PDB entry 2J7X | X-ray diffraction, 2.10 A resolution | chains A and B

Chain A:
Protein: Estrogen receptor beta
From: Rattus norvegicus
Notes: fragment: ligand-binding domain, residues 255-509
UniProt: Q62986 (ESR2_RAT); residues 210-464 here correspond to UniProt positions 255-509 (UniProt number = residue number + 45)
Sequence (255 residues; each row starts with the number of its first residue):
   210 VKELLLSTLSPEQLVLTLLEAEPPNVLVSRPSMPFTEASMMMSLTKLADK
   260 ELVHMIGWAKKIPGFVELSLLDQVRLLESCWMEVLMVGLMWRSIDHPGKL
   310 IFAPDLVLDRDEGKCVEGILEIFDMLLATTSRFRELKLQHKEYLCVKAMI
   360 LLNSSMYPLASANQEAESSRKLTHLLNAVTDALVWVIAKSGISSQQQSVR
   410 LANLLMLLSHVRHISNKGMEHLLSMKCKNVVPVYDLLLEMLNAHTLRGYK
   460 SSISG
Unresolved in the structure: 210-216, 239-241, 369-374, 454-464
Small-molecule neighbours:
  - bicarbonate ion (BCT): Pro-233, Asn-234, Val-235, Leu-256, Glu-260, Arg-301, Phe-311, Ala-312, Pro-313
  - estradiol (EST): Met-250, Leu-253, Leu-256, Ala-257, Glu-260, Met-291, Leu-294, Met-295, Leu-298, Arg-301, Phe-311, Ile-328, Ile-331, Leu-335, Gly-427, His-430, Leu-431

Chain B:
Protein: Nuclear receptor coactivator 5
Notes: fragment: lxxll peptide, residues 338-354
UniProt: Q9HCD5 (NCOA5_HUMAN); residues 338-354 here = UniProt positions 338-354
Sequence (17 residues; each row starts with the number of its first residue):
   338 HPPAIQSLINLLADNRY
Unresolved in the structure: 338-341, 353-354
UniProt features mapped onto this chain:
  - motif: Leu-345 to Leu-349 (LXXLL motif)
  - mutagenesis: Ile-342 (I342A: Abolishes E2-inducible strong interaction with ESR1, but not basal interaction), Leu-348 to Leu-349 (Abolishes interaction with ESR1)

How chain A and chain B interact:
Pairs across the interface - 16 pairs, chain A then chain B:
  Ile-265(A) / Leu-345(B)  hydrophobic
  Ile-265(A) / Leu-348(B)  hydrophobic
  Ile-265(A) / Leu-349(B)  hydrophobic
  Lys-269(A) / Leu-348(B)  hydrogen bond (side chain-backbone)
  Lys-269(A) / Leu-349(B)  hydrogen bond (side chain-backbone)
  Lys-269(A) / Asp-351(B)  hydrogen bond (side chain-backbone)
  Gln-282(A) / Leu-349(B)
  Val-283(A) / Leu-345(B)  hydrophobic
  Val-283(A) / Leu-349(B)  hydrophobic
  Leu-286(A) / Leu-349(B)  hydrophobic
  Asp-444(A) / Ile-342(B)
  Leu-445(A) / Leu-345(B)
  Leu-445(A) / Leu-348(B)  hydrophobic
  Glu-448(A) / Ser-344(B)
  Glu-448(A) / Leu-345(B)  hydrogen bond (side chain-backbone)
  Met-449(A) / Leu-345(B)  hydrophobic
Interface residues without a listed pair, chain A (13 interface residues in all): Val-262, Phe-274, Leu-279, Glu-287
Interface residues without a listed pair, chain B (9 interface residues in all): Gln-343, Ile-346, Ala-350

Overview:
Chain A and chain B form an interface of 13 and 9 residues respectively, with 4 hydrogen bonds. Among the
polar pairs are Lys-269(A)/Leu-348(B), Lys-269(A)/Leu-349(B) and Lys-269(A)/Asp-351(B). Chain A binds
estradiol and bicarbonate ion. Curated annotation (UniProt) lists 3 mutagenesis sites on chain B.
Here chain A is Estrogen receptor beta (Rattus norvegicus) and chain B is Nuclear receptor coactivator 5.
Entry 2J7X (Structure of estradiol-bound estrogen receptor beta lbd in complex with lxxll motif from NCOA5)
was determined by X-ray diffraction.
